PDB entry 6L07 | X-ray diffraction, 3.60 A resolution | chains A and E of the 4 polymer chains in the assembly

[Chain A (and E)]
Protein: Phosphatidylserine decarboxylase beta chain
Source organism: Escherichia coli BL21(DE3)
Notes: EC 4.1.1.65; chain E of this document is another copy of the same molecule, construct and numbering; everything in this record applies to it too
UniProt: A0A446DLT6 (A0A446DLT6_ECOLX); numbering as in UniProt (aligned over 1-253)
Sequence (267 residues; row label = number of the first residue in the row; numbers below 1 keep their minus sign (Met-13 is residue -13)):
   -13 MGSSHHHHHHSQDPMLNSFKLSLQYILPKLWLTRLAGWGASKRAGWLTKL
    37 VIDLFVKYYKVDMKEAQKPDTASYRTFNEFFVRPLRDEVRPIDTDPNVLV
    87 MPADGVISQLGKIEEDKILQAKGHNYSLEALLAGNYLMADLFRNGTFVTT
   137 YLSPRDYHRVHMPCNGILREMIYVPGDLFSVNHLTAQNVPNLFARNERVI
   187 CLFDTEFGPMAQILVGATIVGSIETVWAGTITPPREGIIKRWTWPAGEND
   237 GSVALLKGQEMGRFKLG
Unresolved in the structure: -13 to -2
Construct notes: expression tag (-13 to 0)

[Chain A / chain E interface]
Residue-residue contacts (21):
  Tyr11(A) with Trp17(E), hydrophobic
  Trp17(A) with Tyr11(E); Ile12(E), hydrophobic
  Ala116(A) with Ile224(E), hydrophobic
  Ala119(A) with Ala119(E); Ile225(E)
  Asn121(A) with Tyr122(E), hydrogen bond
  Tyr122(A) with Asn121(E); Leu123(E); Arg227(E)
  Leu123(A) with Tyr122(E), hydrophobic
  Ala180(A) with Gly223(E); Ile224(E)
  Arg181(A) with Glu222(E), hydrogen bond (side chain-backbone); Gly223(E)
  Arg221(A) with Arg181(E)
  Glu222(A) with Arg181(E)
  Ile224(A) with Ala116(E), hydrophobic; Ala180(E)
  Ile225(A) with Ala119(E)
  Arg227(A) with Tyr122(E)
Other interface residues (no listed pair), chain A (18 interface residues in all): Ile12, Glu156, Asn177, Gly223
Other interface residues (no listed pair), chain E (18 interface residues in all): Gly120, Asn177, Arg221

[Overview]
The chain A/chain E interface involves 18 residues from each chain; the contacts include 2 hydrogen bonds.
Among the polar pairs are Asn121(A)-Tyr122(E) and Arg181(A)-Glu222(E).
Both chains are Phosphatidylserine decarboxylase beta chain (Escherichia coli BL21(DE3)). Entry 6L07 (Crystal
structure of Escherichia coli phosphatidylserine decarboxylase (PE-bound form)) was determined by X-ray
diffraction, deposited together with 6L06.
